Entry 5UHD (X-ray diffraction, 4.01 A resolution (low resolution: residue-level contacts below are approximate; hydrogen-bond / salt-bridge calls are withheld)); this record covers chains F and H of the 8 polymer chains in the assembly.

[Chain F]
Molecule: RNA polymerase sigma factor SigA
Organism: Mycobacterium tuberculosis (strain ATCC 25618 / H37Rv)
Reference sequence: P9WGI1 (SIGA_MYCTU); numbering as in UniProt (aligned over 1-528)
Chain sequence (528 residues; row label = number of the first residue in the row):
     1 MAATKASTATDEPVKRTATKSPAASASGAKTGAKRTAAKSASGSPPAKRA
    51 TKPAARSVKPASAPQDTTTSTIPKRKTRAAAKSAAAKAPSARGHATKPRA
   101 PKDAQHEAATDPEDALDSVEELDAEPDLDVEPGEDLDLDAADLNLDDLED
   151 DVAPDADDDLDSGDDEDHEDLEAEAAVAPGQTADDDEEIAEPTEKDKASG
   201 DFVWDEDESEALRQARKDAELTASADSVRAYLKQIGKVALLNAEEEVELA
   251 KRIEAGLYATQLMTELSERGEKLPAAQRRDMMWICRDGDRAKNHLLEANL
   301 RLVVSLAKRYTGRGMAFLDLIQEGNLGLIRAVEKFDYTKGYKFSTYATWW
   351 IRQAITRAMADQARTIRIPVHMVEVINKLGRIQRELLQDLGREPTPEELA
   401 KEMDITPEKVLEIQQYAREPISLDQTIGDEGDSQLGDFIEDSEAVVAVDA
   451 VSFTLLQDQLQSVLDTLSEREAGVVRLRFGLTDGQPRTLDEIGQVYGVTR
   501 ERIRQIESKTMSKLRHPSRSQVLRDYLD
Not modelled in the structure: 1-206, 428-429

[Chain H]
Molecule: 23-nt DNA strand
Sequence (23 nucleotides; each row starts with the number of its first residue):
     1 TATAATGGGAGCTGTCACGGATG

[How chain F and chain H interact]
Residue-residue contacts - 41 pairs, chain F then chain H:
  Asp226(F) with DG8(H)
  Val228(F) with DG8(H)
  Arg229(F) with DG8(H); DG9(H)
  Leu232(F) with DG7(H); DG8(H)
  Lys233(F) with DG7(H)
  Gly236(F) with DG7(H)
  Glu246(F) with DT6(H)
  Ala298(F) with DT6(H)
  Asn299(F) with DT6(H)
  Arg301(F) with DT6(H); DG7(H)
  Leu302(F) with DT6(H)
  Ser305(F) with DT6(H)
  Lys308(F) with DG8(H)
  Phe317(F) with DG8(H)
  Lys334(F) with DA2(H)
  Phe335(F) with DA2(H)
  Asp336(F) with DA2(H)
  Lys339(F) with DA2(H)
  Gly340(F) with DA4(H)
  Tyr341(F) with DA2(H); DT3(H); DA4(H)
  Lys342(F) with DA4(H); DA5(H); DT6(H)
  Ser344(F) with DA4(H); DA5(H); DT6(H)
  Thr345(F) with DA4(H); DA5(H)
  Tyr346(F) with DA2(H)
  Thr348(F) with DA5(H)
  Trp349(F) with DT1(H); DA2(H); DA5(H)
  Trp350(F) with DT1(H)
  Arg352(F) with DA5(H)
  Gln353(F) with DT1(H)
Other interface residues (no listed pair), chain F (31 interface residues in all): Leu240, Leu300

[Summary]
31 residues of chain F and 9 residues of chain H are in contact.
Chain F is RNA polymerase sigma factor SigA (Mycobacterium tuberculosis (strain ATCC 25618 / H37Rv)) and chain
H is a 23-nt DNA strand; the structure, Crystal structure of Mycobacterium tuberculosis transcription
initiation complex containing 4nt RNA in complex with Rifampin, was determined by X-ray diffraction, deposited
together with 5UH5, 5UH6, 5UH8, 5UH9, 5UHA, 5UHB and 4 further entries.
